5FQ8 - chains B and F of the 9 polymer chains in the assembly; structure by X-ray diffraction, 2.75 A resolution.

Chain B:
Protein: Outer membrane protein OMP121
Source organism: Bacteroides thetaiotaomicron
UniProtKB: Q8A5H5 (Q8A5H5_BACTN); numbering as in UniProt (aligned over 1-984)
Sequence (984 residues; each row starts with the number of its first residue):
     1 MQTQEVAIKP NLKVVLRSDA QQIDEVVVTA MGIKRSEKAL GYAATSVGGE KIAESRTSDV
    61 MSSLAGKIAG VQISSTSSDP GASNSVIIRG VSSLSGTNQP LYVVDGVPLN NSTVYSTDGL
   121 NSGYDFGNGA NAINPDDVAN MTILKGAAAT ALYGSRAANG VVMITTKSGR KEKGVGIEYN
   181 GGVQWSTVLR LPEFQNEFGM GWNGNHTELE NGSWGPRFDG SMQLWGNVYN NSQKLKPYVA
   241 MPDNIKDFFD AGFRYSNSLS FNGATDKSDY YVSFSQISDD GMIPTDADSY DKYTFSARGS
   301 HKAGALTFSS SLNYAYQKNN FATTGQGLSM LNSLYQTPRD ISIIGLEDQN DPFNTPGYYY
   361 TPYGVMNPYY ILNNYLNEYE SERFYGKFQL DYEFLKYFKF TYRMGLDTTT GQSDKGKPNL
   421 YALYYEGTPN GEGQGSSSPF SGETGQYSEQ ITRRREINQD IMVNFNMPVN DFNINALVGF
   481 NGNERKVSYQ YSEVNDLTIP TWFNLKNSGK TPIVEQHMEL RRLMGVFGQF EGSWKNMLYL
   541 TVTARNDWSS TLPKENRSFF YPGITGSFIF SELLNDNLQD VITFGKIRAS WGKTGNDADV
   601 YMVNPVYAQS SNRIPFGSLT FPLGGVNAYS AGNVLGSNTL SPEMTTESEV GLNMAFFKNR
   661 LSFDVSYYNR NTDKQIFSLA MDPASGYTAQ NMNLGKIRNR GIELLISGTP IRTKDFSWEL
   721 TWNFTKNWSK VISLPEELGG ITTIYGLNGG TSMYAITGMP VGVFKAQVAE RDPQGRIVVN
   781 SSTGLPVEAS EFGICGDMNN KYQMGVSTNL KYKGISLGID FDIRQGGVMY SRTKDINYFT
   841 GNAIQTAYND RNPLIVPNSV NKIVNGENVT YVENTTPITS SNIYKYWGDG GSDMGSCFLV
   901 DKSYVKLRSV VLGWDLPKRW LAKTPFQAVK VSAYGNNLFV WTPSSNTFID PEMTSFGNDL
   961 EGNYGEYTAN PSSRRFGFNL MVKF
Unresolved in the structure: 1-36, 575-577
Metal / ion sites: Ca2+ site 1: D280, G281, I283, T285, D288; Mg2+: A631, N633 (shared with 1 residue of chain A); Ca2+ site 2 near D850 (its only coordinating residue here)
Ligand contacts: 3-decanoyloxypropyl decanoate (KR0): Y402, M404, I457, Q459, I461, G482, N483, E484
Reported in the primary citation:
  - conformationally variable residues (domain motion): N203 (from molecular simulation)
  - binding site for Uncharacterised protein, bound peptide: L120

Chain F:
Protein: Uncharacterized protein
Source organism: Bacteroides thetaiotaomicron
UniProtKB: Q8A5H8 (Q8A5H8_BACTN); residues 1-148 here correspond to UniProt positions 19-166 (UniProt number = residue number + 18)
Sequence (148 residues; row label = number of the first residue in the row):
     1 CDNDTEPGGT AVEKMAGDWW VTVNAFIDGK EVEDPFGAGH LQMSTYNTAS NSETEMWLDD
    61 LGNFWEYKLK VNVNYAARTF STTGFVDNVT YESKVKITDG KVLEKAATTP SGMPADSIVY
   121 MVQFDDDEDG LTYKVSGFRR TGFPADDF
Unresolved in the structure: 1-2

How chain B and chain F interact:
Pairs across the interface (53; chain B residue first):
  E193(B) - D4(F)
  E193(B) - T5(F)  hydrogen bond
  G204(B) - G142(F)
  N205(B) - R140(F)  hydrogen bond
  N205(B) - G142(F)
  H206(B) - G142(F)  hydrogen bond (backbone-backbone)
  H206(B) - F143(F)
  P216(B) - T141(F)
  P216(B) - F143(F)  hydrophobic
  R217(B) - R139(F)
  D219(B) - M113(F)
  D219(B) - F143(F)
  S221(B) - M113(F)
  Q223(B) - F143(F)
  Y238(B) - F143(F)  hydrophobic
  I844(B) - T5(F)
  I844(B) - P7(F)
  A847(B) - P7(F)
  Y848(B) - P7(F)
  Y848(B) - G8(F)
  Y848(B) - G9(F)  hydrogen bond (backbone-backbone)
  Y848(B) - T10(F)
  Y848(B) - E13(F)
  N849(B) - G9(F)
  N849(B) - T10(F)  hydrogen bond (side chain-backbone)
  N849(B) - E13(F)
  D850(B) - E13(F)
  D850(B) - K14(F)  salt bridge
  N852(B) - E13(F)  hydrogen bond (side chain-backbone)
  N852(B) - A16(F)  hydrogen bond (side chain-backbone)
  N852(B) - G17(F)
  N852(B) - R139(F)  hydrogen bond
  P853(B) - A16(F)
  P853(B) - G17(F)
  P853(B) - D18(F)
  P853(B) - T45(F)
  P853(B) - Y46(F)
  L854(B) - N47(F)
  I855(B) - Y46(F)  hydrophobic
  I855(B) - N47(F)  hydrogen bond (backbone-side chain)
  I855(B) - A49(F)  hydrophobic
  I855(B) - W57(F)
  P857(B) - A49(F)
  N858(B) - A49(F)  hydrogen bond (backbone-backbone)
  S859(B) - A49(F)
  E873(B) - A49(F)
  E873(B) - K70(F)  salt bridge
  N874(B) - A49(F)
  T875(B) - W57(F)
  T875(B) - K68(F)  hydrogen bond (backbone-side chain)
  P877(B) - Y46(F)
  S880(B) - D18(F)  hydrogen bond
  T947(B) - T5(F)
Interface residues without a listed pair, chain B (29 interface residues in all): V856
Interface residues without a listed pair, chain F (28 interface residues in all): S44, T48, N51, P144

In short:
The interface between chain B and chain F involves 29 residues on one side and 28 on the other; the contacts
include 12 hydrogen bonds and 2 salt bridges. Polar pairs include D850(B)-K14(F), E873(B)-K70(F) and
E193(B)-T5(F). The paper reports a binding site for Uncharacterised protein, bound peptide at L120(B);
conformational variability at N203(B).
Here chain B is Outer membrane protein OMP121 and chain F is Uncharacterized protein, both from Bacteroides
thetaiotaomicron. Entry 5FQ8 (Crystal structure of the SusCD complex BT2261-2264 from Bacteroides
thetaiotaomicron) was determined by X-ray diffraction (same publication as 5FQ6, 5FQ7 and 5T4Y).
